PDB entry 5FO1 | X-ray diffraction, 2.45 A resolution | chains A and B

Chain A (and B):
Name: Riboflavin biosynthesis protein ribf
From: Corynebacterium ammoniagenes
Notes: EC 2.7.1.26, 2.7.7.2; chain B of this document is another copy of the same molecule, construct and numbering; everything in this record applies to it too
UniProtKB: Q59263 (RIBF_CORAM); residues 1-338 here = UniProt positions 1-338
Chain sequence (338 residues; each row starts with the number of its first residue):
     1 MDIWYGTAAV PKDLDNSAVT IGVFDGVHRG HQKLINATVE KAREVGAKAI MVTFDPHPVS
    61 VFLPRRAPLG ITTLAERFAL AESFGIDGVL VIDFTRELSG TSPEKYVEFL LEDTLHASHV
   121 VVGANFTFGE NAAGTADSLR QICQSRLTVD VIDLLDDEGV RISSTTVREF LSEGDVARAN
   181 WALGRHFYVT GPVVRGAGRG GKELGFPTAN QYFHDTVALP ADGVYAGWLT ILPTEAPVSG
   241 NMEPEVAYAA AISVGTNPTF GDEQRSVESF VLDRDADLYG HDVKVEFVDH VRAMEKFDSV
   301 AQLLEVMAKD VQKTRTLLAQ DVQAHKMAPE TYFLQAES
Sequence notes: engineered mutation Ala301 (Glu in Q59263)
Small-molecule neighbours: pyrophosphate (PPV): Gly22, Val23, Phe24, His28, His31, Asn125, Leu154, Ser163, Ser164
What the authors report for this chain:
  - mutagenesis - F206K, D298A: increased binding to RF
  - mutagenesis - E203A, F206A, D298A: decreased binding to FMN
  - mutagenesis - L304A: decreased catalytic activity on RF
  - mutagenesis - E203A, F206K: decreased catalytic activity
  - mutagenesis - V300K, L304A, L304K: increased catalytic activity on ATP
  - mutagenesis - E203A, L304A, L304K: decreased binding to FAD

Chain A / chain B interface:
Contacting residue pairs (27; chain A residue first):
  Ile3(A) - Pro237(B)  hydrophobic
  Ile3(A) - Ser239(B)  hydrogen bond (backbone-side chain)
  Tyr5(A) - Arg195(B)  hydrogen bond
  Tyr5(A) - Arg199(B)
  Tyr5(A) - Ser239(B)
  Tyr5(A) - Asp277(B)
  Asp55(A) - Arg199(B)  salt bridge
  Thr73(A) - Tyr279(B)
  Leu74(A) - Arg195(B)
  Leu74(A) - Tyr279(B)  hydrogen bond (backbone-side chain)
  Ala75(A) - Tyr279(B)  hydrogen bond (backbone-side chain)
  Glu82(A) - Glu235(B)
  Arg195(A) - Tyr5(B)  hydrogen bond
  Arg195(A) - Leu74(B)
  Arg199(A) - Tyr5(B)
  Arg199(A) - Asp55(B)  salt bridge
  Glu235(A) - Glu82(B)
  Pro237(A) - Met1(B)
  Pro237(A) - Ile3(B)  hydrophobic
  Pro237(A) - Glu82(B)
  Ser239(A) - Ile3(B)  hydrogen bond (side chain-backbone)
  Ser239(A) - Tyr5(B)
  Asp277(A) - Tyr5(B)
  Tyr279(A) - Thr73(B)
  Tyr279(A) - Leu74(B)
  Tyr279(A) - Ala75(B)  hydrogen bond (side chain-backbone)
  Asp282(A) - Asp282(B)
Interface residues without a listed pair, chain A (18 interface residues in all): Met1, Phe78, Gly240
Interface residues without a listed pair, chain B (19 interface residues in all): Phe78, Val238, Gly240

In short:
The interface between chain A and chain B involves 18 residues on one side and 19 on the other, with 7
hydrogen bonds and 2 salt bridges. Polar pairs include Asp55(A)-Arg199(B), Ile3(A)-Ser239(B) and
Tyr5(A)-Arg195(B). The paper reports that E203A, F206A and D298A of chain A reduce binding to FMN; V300K,
L304A and L304K of chain A increase catalytic activity on ATP.
Chain A and chain B are both Riboflavin biosynthesis protein ribf (Corynebacterium ammoniagenes); the
structure, E301A mutant of FAD synthetase from Corynebacterium ammoniagenes, was determined by X-ray
diffraction, deposited together with 5FNZ and 5FO0.
